Entry 2MW2 (solution NMR); this record covers chains B and C of the 3 polymer chains in the assembly.

== Chain B (and C) ==
Name: DNA-binding protein H-NS
Source organism: Escherichia coli K-12
Notes: chain C of this document is another copy of the same molecule, construct and numbering; everything in this record applies to it too
UniProtKB: P0ACF8 (HNS_ECOLI); numbering as in UniProt (aligned over 1-47)
Amino-acid sequence (47 residues; each row starts with the number of its first residue):
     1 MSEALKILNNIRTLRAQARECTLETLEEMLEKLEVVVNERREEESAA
Disordered / not traced: 1-2, 47
Curated features (UniProtKB/Swiss-Prot):
  - site: Arg-12 (Interacts with Hha)
  - mutagenesis: Ser-2 to Glu-20 (No longer complements a deletion mutant, has dominant-negative effects on wild-type protein, oligomerizes), Lys-6 (K6P: No effect on oligomerization of N-terminal fragment 1-89), Arg-12 to Arg-15 (Decreased DNA-binding, loss of preference for curved DNA), Arg-12 (R12C: Derepression of proV and bgl expression, normal DNA-binding, normal oligomerization; R12H: Derepression of proV and bgl expression, normal DNA-binding, normal oligomerization ...), Arg-15 (R15C: Derepression of proV and bgl expression; R15H: Derepression of proV and bgl expression. Fragments 1-46 and 1-64 fold incorrectly but still bind Hha), Gln-17 (Q17P: Abolishes oligomerization of N-terminal fragment 1-89), Leu-26 (L26P: Partial loss of repressor function), Leu-30 (L30A/K: Wild-type function; L30D: Derepression of proV and partial derepression of bgl expression, does not dimerize, anomalous protein mobility on gels ...), Lys-32 (K32Q: Loss of Hha binding by fragment 1-64, protein folding is unaffected)

== How chain B and chain C interact ==
Contacting residue pairs (36):
  Ala-4(B) / Ala-4(C)
  Leu-8(B) / Leu-8(C)
  Leu-8(B) / Met-29(C)
  Asn-9(B) / Met-29(C)
  Asn-9(B) / Lys-32(C)
  Ile-11(B) / Lys-32(C)
  Ile-11(B) / Val-36(C)
  Leu-14(B) / Leu-33(C)
  Arg-15(B) / Glu-39(C)
  Gln-17(B) / Leu-5(C)
  Ala-18(B) / Arg-40(C)
  Arg-19(B) / Arg-40(C)
  Arg-19(B) / Glu-43(C)
  Cys-21(B) / Leu-5(C)
  Cys-21(B) / Arg-40(C)
  Leu-23(B) / Arg-40(C)
  Leu-23(B) / Arg-41(C)
  Leu-23(B) / Glu-44(C)
  Leu-26(B) / Arg-40(C)
  Glu-27(B) / Arg-41(C)
  Glu-28(B) / Asn-9(C)
  Leu-30(B) / Leu-33(C)
  Lys-32(B) / Asn-9(C)
  Lys-32(B) / Leu-14(C)
  Leu-33(B) / Leu-14(C)
  Leu-33(B) / Leu-30(C)
  Leu-33(B) / Leu-33(C)
  Val-35(B) / Ile-11(C)
  Val-36(B) / Leu-14(C)
  Val-36(B) / Ala-18(C)
  Val-37(B) / Leu-23(C)
  Glu-39(B) / Arg-15(C)
  Arg-40(B) / Leu-23(C)
  Arg-41(B) / Leu-23(C)
  Arg-41(B) / Glu-27(C)
  Glu-44(B) / Leu-23(C)
Interface residues without a listed pair, chain B (28 interface residues in all): Leu-5, Glu-20, Thr-22, Met-29
Interface residues without a listed pair, chain C (24 interface residues in all): Glu-3, Gln-17, Glu-34, Val-37

== In short ==
28 residues of chain B and 24 residues of chain C are in contact. Curated annotation (UniProt) lists 10
mutagenesis sites on chain B.
Chain B and chain C are both DNA-binding protein H-NS (Escherichia coli K-12); the structure, Hha-H-NS46
charge zipper complex, was determined by solution NMR.
